PDB entry 8H0V | electron microscopy, 3.80 A resolution | chains N and a of the 24 polymer chains in the assembly

== Chain N ==
Molecule: 261-nt DNA strand
Sequence (261 nucleotides; numbered -163 to 97; the number before each row is that of its first residue; numbers below 1 keep their minus sign (DT-163 is residue -163)):
  -163 TTCTTAAATA CCAAATTAGC TCTCATTCCG GACGTGTTTG TCCTCTGCCT TTAAAGCAAT
  -103 AGGAGCTTAC GGTCCACTTG TGTTTGGTGT GTTTGGGAAT CCGGTGCCGA GGCCGCTCAA
   -43 TTGGTCGTAG ACAGCTCTAG CACCGCTTAA ACGCACGTAC GCGCTGTCCC CCGCGTTTTA
    17 ACCGCCAAGG GGATTACTCC CTAGTCTCCA GGCACGTGTC AGATATATAC ATCCAGGCCT
    77 TGTGTCGCGA AATTCATAGA T
Not modelled in the structure: -163 to -116, -104 to -96, 95-97

== Chain a ==
Protein: Histone H3.1
Organism: Homo sapiens
Reference sequence: P68431 (H31_HUMAN); residues 1-135 here correspond to UniProt positions 2-136 (UniProt number = residue number + 1)
Chain sequence (139 residues; numbered -3 to 135; the number before each row is that of its first residue; numbers below 1 keep their minus sign (Gly-3 is residue -3)):
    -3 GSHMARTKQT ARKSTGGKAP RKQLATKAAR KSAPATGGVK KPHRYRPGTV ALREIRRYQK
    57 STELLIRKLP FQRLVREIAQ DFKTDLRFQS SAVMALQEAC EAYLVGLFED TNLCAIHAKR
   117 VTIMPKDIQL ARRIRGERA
Not modelled in the structure: -3 to 37, 135
Sequence notes: expression tag (-3 to 0)
UniProt features mapped onto this chain:
  - modified residue: Arg2 (Asymmetric dimethylarginine), Thr3 (Phosphothreonine), Lys4 (Allysine), Gln5 (5-glutamyl dopamine), Thr6 (Phosphothreonine), Arg8 (Citrulline), Lys9 (N6,N6,N6-trimethyllysine), Ser10 (ADP-ribosylserine), Thr11 (Phosphothreonine), Lys14 (N6-(2-hydroxyisobutyryl)lysine), Arg17 (Asymmetric dimethylarginine), Lys18 (N6-(2-hydroxyisobutyryl)lysine), Lys23 (N6-(2-hydroxyisobutyryl)lysine), Arg26 (Citrulline), Lys27 (N6,N6,N6-trimethyllysine), Ser28 (ADP-ribosylserine), Lys36 (N6,N6,N6-trimethyllysine), Lys37 (N6-methyllysine), Tyr41 (Phosphotyrosine), Lys56 (N6,N6,N6-trimethyllysine) and 8 more in UniProt
  - lipidation: Lys18 (N6-decanoyllysine)

== How chain N and chain a interact ==
Pairs across the interface (24):
  DG-24(N) - Arg83(a)  phosphate contact
  DG-24(N) - Phe84(a)  sugar contact
  DG-24(N) - Gln85(a)  phosphate contact
  DG-24(N) - Ser86(a)  hydrogen bond to the phosphate
  DC-23(N) - Arg72(a)  salt bridge to the phosphate
  DC-23(N) - Arg83(a)  hydrogen bond to the sugar
  DC-23(N) - Phe84(a)  hydrogen bond to the phosphate
  DC-8(N) - Arg40(a)  base contact
  DG-7(N) - Arg40(a)  sugar contact
  DA-5(N) - Arg42(a)  salt bridge to the phosphate
  DA-5(N) - Pro43(a)  sugar contact
  DG-3(N) - Arg116(a)  phosphate contact
  DG-3(N) - Val117(a)  hydrogen bond to the phosphate
  DG-3(N) - Thr118(a)  hydrogen bond to the phosphate
  DG-3(N) - Met120(a)  phosphate contact
  DC-2(N) - Arg116(a)  phosphate contact
  DC-2(N) - Met120(a)  phosphate contact
  DC69(N) - Tyr41(a)  phosphate contact
  DC70(N) - His39(a)  sugar contact
  DC70(N) - Arg40(a)  phosphate contact
  DC70(N) - Tyr41(a)  phosphate contact
  DC70(N) - Arg42(a)  hydrogen bond to the phosphate
  DA71(N) - Arg40(a)  phosphate contact
  DA71(N) - Arg42(a)  salt bridge to the phosphate
Also at the interface, not in a pair above, chain N (13 interface residues in all): DA-13, DT-6, DC-4
Also at the interface, not in a pair above, chain a (18 interface residues in all): Thr45, Arg63, Leu82, Lys115

== Summary ==
13 residues of chain N face 18 of chain a across their interface; the contacts include 6 hydrogen bonds and 3
salt bridges. Polar contacts include DC-23(N)-Arg83(a), DG-24(N)-Ser86(a) and DC-23(N)-Phe84(a).
Chain N is a 261-nt DNA strand and chain a is Histone H3.1 (Homo sapiens); the structure, RNA polymerase II
transcribing a chromatosome (type I), was determined by electron microscopy, deposited together with 8H0W.
